PDB entry 4FZC | X-ray diffraction, 2.80 A resolution | chains O and P of the 32 polymer chains in the assembly

== Chain O ==
Protein: Proteasome component Y7
From: Saccharomyces cerevisiae
Notes: EC 3.4.25.1
UniProtKB: P23639 (PSA2_YEAST); residue numbers follow UniProt; this construct covers 1-250
Chain sequence (250 residues; each row starts with the number of its first residue):
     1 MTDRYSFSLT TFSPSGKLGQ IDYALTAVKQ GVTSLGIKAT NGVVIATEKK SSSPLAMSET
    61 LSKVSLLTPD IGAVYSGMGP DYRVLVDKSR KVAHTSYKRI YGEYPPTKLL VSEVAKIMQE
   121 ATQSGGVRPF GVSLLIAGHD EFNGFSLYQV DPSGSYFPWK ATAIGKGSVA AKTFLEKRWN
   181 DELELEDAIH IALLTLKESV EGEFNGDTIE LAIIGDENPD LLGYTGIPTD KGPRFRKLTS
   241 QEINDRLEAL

== Chain P ==
Protein: Proteasome component Y13
From: Saccharomyces cerevisiae
Notes: EC 3.4.25.1
UniProtKB: P23638 (PSA4_YEAST); residues 1-244 here correspond to UniProt positions 2-245 (UniProt number = residue number + 1)
Chain sequence (244 residues; each row starts with the number of its first residue):
     1 GSRRYDSRTT IFSPEGRLYQ VEYALESISH AGTAIGIMAS DGIVLAAERK VTSTLLEQDT
    61 STEKLYKLND KIAVAVAGLT ADAEILINTA RIHAQNYLKT YNEDIPVEIL VRRLSDIKQG
   121 YTQHGGLRPF GVSFIYAGYD DRYGYQLYTS NPSGNYTGWK AISVGANTSA AQTLLQMDYK
   181 DDMKVDDAIE LALKTLSKTT DSSALTYDRL EFATIRKGAN DGEVYQKIFK PQEIKDILVK
   241 TGIT

== Chain O / chain P interface ==
Pairs across the interface - 63 pairs, chain O then chain P:
  Arg-4(O) / Ser-2(P)
  Tyr-5(O) / Ser-2(P)
  Tyr-5(O) / Tyr-5(P)
  Ser-6(O) / Gly-125(P)
  Ser-6(O) / Leu-127(P)
  Phe-7(O) / Ser-2(P)
  Phe-7(O) / Tyr-5(P)
  Phe-7(O) / Asp-6(P)
  Phe-7(O) / Gly-126(P)
  Ser-8(O) / Ser-7(P)
  Ser-8(O) / Gly-126(P)  hydrogen bond (backbone-backbone)
  Ser-8(O) / Leu-127(P)
  Ser-8(O) / Arg-128(P)  hydrogen bond (side chain-backbone)
  Thr-10(O) / Arg-128(P)
  Thr-11(O) / Ser-7(P)
  Thr-11(O) / Thr-9(P)
  Thr-11(O) / Gln-20(P)
  Phe-12(O) / Gln-20(P)
  Phe-12(O) / Tyr-23(P)
  Phe-12(O) / Ala-24(P)  hydrophobic
  Phe-12(O) / Ser-27(P)
  Phe-12(O) / Arg-128(P)
  Phe-12(O) / Pro-129(P)
  Phe-12(O) / Gly-131(P)
  Ser-13(O) / Tyr-23(P)
  Pro-14(O) / Tyr-23(P)
  Pro-14(O) / Glu-26(P)
  Ser-15(O) / Glu-26(P)
  Ser-15(O) / His-30(P)
  Gly-16(O) / Tyr-23(P)
  Gly-16(O) / Ser-27(P)  hydrogen bond (backbone-side chain)
  Lys-38(O) / Glu-57(P)  salt bridge
  Ser-112(O) / Glu-84(P)  hydrogen bond
  Lys-116(O) / Ile-85(P)
  Gln-119(O) / Ala-81(P)
  Gln-119(O) / Asp-82(P)  hydrogen bond
  Gln-119(O) / Ile-85(P)
  Gln-119(O) / Arg-128(P)
  Thr-122(O) / Arg-128(P)  hydrogen bond (backbone-side chain)
  Gln-123(O) / Tyr-121(P)
  Gln-123(O) / Leu-127(P)
  Gln-123(O) / Arg-128(P)  hydrogen bond (side chain-backbone)
  Gln-123(O) / Pro-129(P)
  Gln-123(O) / Phe-130(P)
  Gly-125(O) / Leu-127(P)
  Tyr-148(O) / Thr-60(P)
  Ser-153(O) / Ala-81(P)
  Gly-154(O) / Ala-81(P)
  Tyr-156(O) / Glu-84(P)  hydrogen bond
  Phe-157(O) / Leu-56(P)  hydrophobic
  Pro-158(O) / Leu-56(P)
  Pro-158(O) / Glu-57(P)  hydrogen bond (backbone-backbone)
  Pro-158(O) / Thr-60(P)
  Trp-159(O) / Ser-53(P)
  Trp-159(O) / Leu-55(P)
  Trp-159(O) / Leu-56(P)
  Trp-159(O) / Glu-57(P)
  Lys-160(O) / Thr-54(P)  hydrogen bond (side chain-backbone)
  Lys-160(O) / Leu-55(P)  hydrogen bond (backbone-backbone)
  Lys-160(O) / Glu-57(P)
  Ala-161(O) / Leu-55(P)
  Glu-176(O) / Thr-54(P)  hydrogen bond
  Glu-176(O) / Leu-55(P)
Other interface residues (no listed pair), chain O (33 interface residues in all): Leu-18, Ser-124, Ser-155, Trp-179
Other interface residues (no listed pair), chain P (32 interface residues in all): Ser-61, Leu-79, Thr-80

== Summary ==
33 residues of chain O face 32 of chain P across their interface; the contacts include 12 hydrogen bonds and 1
salt bridge. Among the polar pairs are Lys-38(O)/Glu-57(P), Ser-8(O)/Arg-128(P) and Gly-16(O)/Ser-27(P).
Chain O is Proteasome component Y7 and chain P is Proteasome component Y13, both from Saccharomyces
cerevisiae; the structure, 20S yeast proteasome in complex with cepafungin I, was determined by X-ray
diffraction together with 4FZG from the same study.
